PDB entry 8HHV | X-ray diffraction, 1.60 A resolution | chains A and D

[Chain A (and D)]
Protein: endo-alpha-D-arabinanase
From: Microbacterium arabinogalactanolyticum
Notes: EC 3.2.1.-; chain D of this document is another copy of the same molecule, construct and numbering; everything in this record applies to it too
Sequence (488 residues; each row starts with the number of its first residue):
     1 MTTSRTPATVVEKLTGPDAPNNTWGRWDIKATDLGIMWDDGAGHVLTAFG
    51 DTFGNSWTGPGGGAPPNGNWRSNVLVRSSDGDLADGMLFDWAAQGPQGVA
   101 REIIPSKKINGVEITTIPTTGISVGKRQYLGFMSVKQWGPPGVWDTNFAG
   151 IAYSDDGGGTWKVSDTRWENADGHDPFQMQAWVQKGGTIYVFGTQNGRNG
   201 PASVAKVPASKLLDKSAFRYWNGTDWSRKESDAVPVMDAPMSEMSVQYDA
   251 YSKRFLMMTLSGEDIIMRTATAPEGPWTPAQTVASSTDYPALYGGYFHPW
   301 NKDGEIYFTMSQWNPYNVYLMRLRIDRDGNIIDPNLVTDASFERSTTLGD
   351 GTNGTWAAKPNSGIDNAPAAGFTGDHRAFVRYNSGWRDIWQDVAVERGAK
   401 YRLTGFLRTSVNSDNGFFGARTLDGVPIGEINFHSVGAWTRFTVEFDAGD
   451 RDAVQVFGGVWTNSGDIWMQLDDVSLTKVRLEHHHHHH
Disordered / not traced: 1, 481-488
Bound ions: Na+ site 1: D33, Y316; Na+ site 2: D80, D82, D85, G86; Ca2+: S341, E343, T373, H376, D472
Reported in the primary citation:
  - catalytic residues: D33, D51
  - mutagenesis - D33N, D51N, E243A, E243Q: abolished catalytic activity on A22BbetaT

[Chain A / chain D interface]
Residue-residue contacts - 43 pairs, chain A then chain D:
  A19(A) - N22(D)  hydrogen bond (backbone-side chain)
  P20(A) - N22(D)  hydrogen bond (backbone-side chain)
  P20(A) - R26(D)
  N22(A) - A19(D)  hydrogen bond (side chain-backbone)
  N22(A) - P20(D)  hydrogen bond (side chain-backbone)
  N22(A) - N22(D)
  R26(A) - P20(D)
  R26(A) - L88(D)
  D28(A) - S435(D)
  N55(A) - S435(D)  hydrogen bond
  N55(A) - V436(D)
  N55(A) - G437(D)  hydrogen bond (side chain-backbone)
  S56(A) - V411(D)
  N67(A) - V411(D)  hydrogen bond (side chain-backbone)
  N67(A) - N412(D)
  N67(A) - S413(D)  hydrogen bond (side chain-backbone)
  N67(A) - D414(D)
  N69(A) - H434(D)
  D85(A) - Q97(D)
  L88(A) - R26(D)
  L88(A) - D90(D)
  D90(A) - L88(D)
  P96(A) - I431(D)  hydrophobic
  P96(A) - N432(D)
  Q97(A) - R441(D)
  Q97(A) - F442(D)
  Q97(A) - T443(D)
  V411(A) - N55(D)
  V411(A) - S56(D)
  V411(A) - N67(D)  hydrogen bond (backbone-side chain)
  N412(A) - N67(D)
  S413(A) - N67(D)  hydrogen bond (backbone-side chain)
  D414(A) - N67(D)
  I431(A) - P96(D)  hydrophobic
  N432(A) - P96(D)
  H434(A) - N69(D)
  S435(A) - D28(D)
  S435(A) - N55(D)  hydrogen bond
  V436(A) - N55(D)
  G437(A) - N55(D)  hydrogen bond (backbone-side chain)
  T440(A) - G25(D)
  R441(A) - Q97(D)
  F442(A) - Q97(D)
Other interface residues (no listed pair), chain A (32 interface residues in all): G25, F89, G98, V99, A438
Other interface residues (no listed pair), chain D (33 interface residues in all): D85, F89, G98, V99, A438, T440

[Overview]
Chain A and chain D form an interface of 32 and 33 residues respectively; the contacts include 12 hydrogen
bonds. Among the polar pairs are A19(A)-N22(D), P20(A)-N22(D) and N55(A)-S435(D). The paper reports catalytic
residues D33(A) and D51(A); D33N, D51N and E243A of chain A, among others, abolish catalytic activity on
A22BbetaT.
Both chains are endo-alpha-D-arabinanase (Microbacterium arabinogalactanolyticum). Entry 8HHV
(endo-alpha-D-arabinanase EndoMA1 from Microbacterium arabinogalactanolyticum) was determined by X-ray
diffraction (same publication as 8IC7 and 8IC8).
